Entry 6P7N (electron microscopy, 4.90 A resolution (low resolution: residue-level contacts below are approximate; hydrogen-bond / salt-bridge calls are withheld)); this record covers chains C and A of the 6 polymer chains in the assembly.

== Chain C ==
Molecule: anti-CRISPR VA4
Organism: Moraxella bovoculi
UniProt: A0A0U2APF4 (A0A0U2APF4_9GAMM); residue numbers follow UniProt; this construct covers 1-234
Amino-acid sequence (237 residues; row label = number of the first residue in the row; numbers below 1 keep their minus sign (Ser-2 is residue -2)):
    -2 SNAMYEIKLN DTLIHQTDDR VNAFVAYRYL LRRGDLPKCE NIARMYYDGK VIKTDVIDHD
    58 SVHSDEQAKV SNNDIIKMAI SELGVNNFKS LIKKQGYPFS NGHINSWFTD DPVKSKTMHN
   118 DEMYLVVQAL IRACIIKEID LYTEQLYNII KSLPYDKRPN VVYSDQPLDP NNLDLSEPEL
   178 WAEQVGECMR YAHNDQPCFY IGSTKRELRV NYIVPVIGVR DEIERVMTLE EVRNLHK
Unresolved in the structure: -2 to 127, 234
Construct notes: expression tag (-2 to 0)
What the authors report for this chain:
  - mutagenesis - W178A: unchanged binding to Cas12a (chain A)

== Chain A ==
Molecule: Cas12a
Organism: Lachnospiraceae bacterium ND2006
Amino-acid sequence (1231 residues; numbered -2 to 1228; the number before each row is that of its first residue; numbers below 1 keep their minus sign (Ser-2 is residue -2)):
    -2 SNAMSKLEKF TNCYSLSKTL RFKAIPVGKT QENIDNKRLL VEDEKRAEDY KGVKKLLDRY
    58 YLSFINDVLH SIKLKNLNNY ISLFRKKTRT EKENKELENL EINLRKEIAK AFKGNEGYKS
   118 LFKKDIIETI LPEFLDDKDE IALVNSFNGF TTAFTGFFDN RENMFSEEAK STSIAFRCIN
   178 ENLTRYISNM DIFEKVDAIF DKHEVQEIKE KILNSDYDVE DFFEGEFFNF VLTQEGIDVY
   238 NAIIGGFVTE SGEKIKGLNE YINLYNQKTK QKLPKFKPLY KQVLSDRESL SFYGEGYTSD
   298 EEVLEVFRNT LNKNSEIFSS IKKLEKLFKN FDEYSSAGIF VKNGPAISTI SKDIFGEWNV
   358 IRDKWNAEYD DIHLKKKAVV TEKYEDDRRK SFKKIGSFSL EQLQEYADAD LSVVEKLKEI
   418 IIQKVDEIYK VYGSSEKLFD ADFVLEKSLK KNDAVVAIMK DLLDSVKSFE NYIKAFFGEG
   478 KETNRDESFY GDFVLAYDIL LKVDHIYDAI RNYVTQKPYS KDKFKLYFQN PQFMGGWDKD
   538 KETDYRATIL RYGSKYYLAI MDKKYAKCLQ KIDKDDVNGN YEKINYKLLP GPNKMLPKVF
   598 FSKKWMAYYN PSEDIQKIYK NGTFKKGDMF NLNDCHKLID FFKDSISRYP KWSNAYDFNF
   658 SETEKYKDIA GFYREVEEQG YKVSFESASK KEVDKLVEEG KLYMFQIYNK DFSDKSHGTP
   718 NLHTMYFKLL FDENNHGQIR LSGGAELFMR RASLKKEELV VHPANSPIAN KNPDNPKKTT
   778 TLSYDVYKDK RFSEDQYELH IPIAINKCPK NIFKINTEVR VLLKHDDNPY VIGIDRGERN
   838 LLYIVVVDGK GNIVEQYSLN EIINNFNGIR IKTDYHSLLD KKEKERFEAR QNWTSIENIK
   898 ELKAGYISQV VHKICELVEK YDAVIALEDL NSGFKNSRVK VEKQVYQKFE KMLIDKLNYM
   958 VDKKSNPCAT GGALKGYQIT NKFESFKSMS TQNGFIFYIP AWLTSKIDPS TGFVNLLKTK
  1018 YTSIADSKKF ISSFDRIMYV PEEDLFEFAL DYKNFSRTDA DYIKKWKLYS YGNRIRIFRN
  1078 PKKNNVFDWE EVCLTSAYKE LFNKYGINYQ QGDIRALLCE QSDKAFYSSF MALMSLMLQM
  1138 RNSITGRTDV DFLISPVKNS DGIFYDSRNY EAQENAILPK NADANGAYNI ARKVLWAIGQ
  1198 FKKAEDEKLD KVKIAISNKE WLEYAQTSVK H
Unresolved in the structure: -2 to 0, 83-90, 247-249, 280-292, 535-541, 561-575, 582-681, 1075-1084, 1227-1228
Ion coordination: Mg2+: Thr716 (shared with 1 residue of chain B)

== How chain C and chain A interact ==
Residue-residue contacts - 47 pairs, chain C then chain A:
  Tyr144(C) - Pro760(A)
  Lys148(C) - Pro764(A)
  Lys148(C) - Ala766(A)
  Tyr152(C) - Ala766(A)
  Tyr152(C) - Asn767(A)
  Tyr152(C) - Lys768(A)
  Arg155(C) - Ala766(A)
  Asp162(C) - Lys444(A)
  Gln163(C) - Glu443(A)
  Glu176(C) - Ala451(A)
  Glu176(C) - Arg887(A)
  Leu177(C) - Arg887(A)
  Trp178(C) - Glu885(A)
  Trp178(C) - Arg887(A)
  Glu184(C) - His759(A)
  Glu184(C) - Lys768(A)
  Cys185(C) - His759(A)
  Met186(C) - Val757(A)
  Met186(C) - Val758(A)
  Met186(C) - His759(A)
  Met186(C) - Lys785(A)
  Arg187(C) - Val757(A)
  Arg187(C) - Val758(A)
  Arg187(C) - Pro760(A)
  Tyr188(C) - Leu756(A)
  Ala189(C) - Leu756(A)
  His190(C) - Glu754(A)
  Cys195(C) - Val757(A)
  Tyr197(C) - Val757(A)
  Tyr197(C) - Lys785(A)
  Ser200(C) - Glu882(A)
  Thr201(C) - Lys768(A)
  Thr201(C) - Lys785(A)
  Lys202(C) - Lys514(A)
  Lys202(C) - Asn895(A)
  Lys202(C) - Glu898(A)
  Lys202(C) - Leu899(A)
  Arg203(C) - Asp450(A)
  Arg203(C) - Ala886(A)
  Arg203(C) - Asn895(A)
  Glu204(C) - Lys448(A)
  Glu204(C) - Lys514(A)
  Glu204(C) - Lys785(A)
  Leu205(C) - Asp450(A)
  Arg206(C) - Lys448(A)
  Arg206(C) - Glu755(A)
  Val216(C) - Glu885(A)
Also at the interface, not in a pair above, chain C (32 interface residues in all): Leu150, Asn157, Ala179, Glu180, Gly199, Arg217
Also at the interface, not in a pair above, chain A (34 interface residues in all): Pro515, Lys753, Ser763, Val783, Tyr784, Asp786, Phe884, Thr891, Glu894

== Summary ==
32 residues of chain C and 34 residues of chain A are in contact. The paper reports that W178A of chain C
leaves binding to Cas12a (chain A) unchanged.
Here chain C is anti-CRISPR VA4 (Moraxella bovoculi) and chain A is Cas12a (Lachnospiraceae bacterium ND2006).
Entry 6P7N (Cryo-EM structure of LbCas12a-crRNA: AcrVA4 (2:2 complex)) was determined by electron microscopy,
deposited together with 6P7M.
